PDB entry 8SYN | electron microscopy, 2.94 A resolution | chains A and B of the 3 polymer chains in the assembly

== Chain A ==
Molecule: VPS35 endosomal protein-sorting factor-like
Source organism: Homo sapiens
UniProtKB: Q7Z3J2 (VP35L_HUMAN); numbering as in UniProt (aligned over 1-963)
Amino-acid sequence (963 residues; numbered 1 to 963; the number before each row is that of its first residue):
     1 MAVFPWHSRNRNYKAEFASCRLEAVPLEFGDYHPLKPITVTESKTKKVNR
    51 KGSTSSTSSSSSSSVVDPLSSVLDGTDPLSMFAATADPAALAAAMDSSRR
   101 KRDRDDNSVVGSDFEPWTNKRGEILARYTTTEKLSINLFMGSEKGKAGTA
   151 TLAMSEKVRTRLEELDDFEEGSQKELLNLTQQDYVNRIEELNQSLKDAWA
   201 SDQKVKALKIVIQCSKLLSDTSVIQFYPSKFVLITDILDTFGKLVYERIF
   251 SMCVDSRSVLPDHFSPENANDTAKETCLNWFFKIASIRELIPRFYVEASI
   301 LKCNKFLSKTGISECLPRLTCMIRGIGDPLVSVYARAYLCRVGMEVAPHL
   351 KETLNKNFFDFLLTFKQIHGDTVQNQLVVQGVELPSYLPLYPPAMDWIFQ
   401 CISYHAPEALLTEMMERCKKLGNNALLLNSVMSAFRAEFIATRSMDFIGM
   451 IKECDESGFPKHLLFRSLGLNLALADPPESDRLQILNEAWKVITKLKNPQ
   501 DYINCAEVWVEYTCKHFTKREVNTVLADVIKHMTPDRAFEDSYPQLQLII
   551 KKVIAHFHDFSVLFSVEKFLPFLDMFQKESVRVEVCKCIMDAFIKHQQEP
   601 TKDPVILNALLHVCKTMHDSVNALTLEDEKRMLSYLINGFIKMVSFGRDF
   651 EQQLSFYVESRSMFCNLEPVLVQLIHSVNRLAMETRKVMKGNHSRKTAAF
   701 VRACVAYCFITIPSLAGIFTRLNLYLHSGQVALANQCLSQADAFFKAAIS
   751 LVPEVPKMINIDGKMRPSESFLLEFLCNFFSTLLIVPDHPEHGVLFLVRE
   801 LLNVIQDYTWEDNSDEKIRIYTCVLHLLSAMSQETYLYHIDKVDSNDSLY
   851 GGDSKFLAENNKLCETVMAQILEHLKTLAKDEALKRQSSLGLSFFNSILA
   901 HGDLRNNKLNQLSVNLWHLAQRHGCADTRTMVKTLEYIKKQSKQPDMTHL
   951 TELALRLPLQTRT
Disordered / not traced: 1-2, 38-109, 140-174, 255-267, 925-963
Swiss-Prot annotation at these positions:
  - modified residue: Ser-265 (Phosphoserine)
  - natural variant: Ala-830 (A830T: In RTSC3)
What the authors report for this chain:
  - mutagenesis - W6D, S829E, G902E: abolished binding to Vacuolar protein sorting-associated protein 29 (chain B)
  - mutagenesis - W6D, S829E, G902E: unchanged binding to Vacuolar protein sorting-associated protein 26C
  - disease-associated variants - G902E: abolished binding to Vacuolar protein sorting-associated protein 29 (chain B)
  - mutagenesis - W6D, S829E, G902E: abolished binding to CCC components
  - mutagenesis - G325E: abolished binding to Vacuolar protein sorting-associated protein 26C
  - mutagenesis - G325E, A703W: unchanged binding to Vacuolar protein sorting-associated protein 29 (chain B)
  - mutagenesis - G325E: unchanged binding to CCC components
  - disease-associated variants - G325E: abolished binding to Vacuolar protein sorting-associated protein 26C
  - mutagenesis - A703W: abolished binding to CCC complex and DENND10
  - mutagenesis - S739W: decreased binding to CCC complex and DENND10
  - disease-associated variants - G902E: unchanged binding to Vacuolar protein sorting-associated protein 26C
  - disease-associated variants - G902E: abolished binding to CCC components
  - disease-associated variants - G325E: unchanged binding to Vacuolar protein sorting-associated protein 29 (chain B)
  - disease-associated variants - G325E: unchanged binding to CCC components
  - mutagenesis - W6D, S829E: decreased localization
  - disease-associated variants - G902E: decreased localization
  - disease-associated variants - G325E: unchanged localization

== Chain B ==
Molecule: Vacuolar protein sorting-associated protein 29
Source organism: Homo sapiens
UniProtKB: Q9UBQ0 (VPS29_HUMAN), isoform Q9UBQ0-2; residues 1-186 here = UniProt positions 1-186
Amino-acid sequence (205 residues; each row starts with the number of its first residue):
     1 MAGHRLVLVLGDLHIPHRCNSLPAKFKKLLVPGKIQHILCTGNLCTKESY
    51 DYLKTLAGDVHIVRGDFDENLNYPEQKVVTVGQFKIGLIHGHQVIPWGDM
   101 ASLALLQRQFDVDILISGHTHKFEAFEHENKFYINPGSATGAYNALETNI
   151 IPSFVLMDIQASTVVTYVYQLIGDDVKVERIEYKKPENLYFQGGGSGGSH
   201 HHHHH
Disordered / not traced: 1-2, 187-205
Sequence notes: expression tag (187-205)
What the authors report for this chain:
  - mutagenesis - I95S: unchanged binding to VPS35 endosomal protein-sorting factor-like (chain A)
  - mutagenesis - Y169A: increased binding to VPS35 and VPS26A/B
  - mutagenesis - I95S: decreased binding to VPS35

== Interface between chain A and chain B ==
Residue-residue contacts (94; chain A residue first):
  Arg-11(A) / Asp-99(B)  salt bridge
  Arg-11(A) / Met-100(B)  hydrogen bond
  Arg-11(A) / Ala-101(B)
  Tyr-13(A) / Met-100(B)  hydrophobic
  Glu-16(A) / Met-100(B)
  Phe-17(A) / Glu-124(B)
  Cys-20(A) / Phe-126(B)
  Cys-20(A) / Glu-127(B)  hydrogen bond (backbone-backbone)
  Cys-20(A) / His-128(B)
  Arg-21(A) / Phe-126(B)
  Leu-22(A) / Ala-125(B)
  Leu-22(A) / Phe-126(B)
  Leu-22(A) / Glu-127(B)
  Leu-22(A) / Phe-132(B)  hydrophobic
  Leu-22(A) / Ile-181(B)  hydrophobic
  Ala-24(A) / Glu-179(B)
  Ala-24(A) / Arg-180(B)
  Ala-24(A) / Ile-181(B)  hydrophobic
  Val-25(A) / Glu-179(B)  hydrogen bond (backbone-side chain)
  Val-25(A) / Arg-180(B)  hydrogen bond (backbone-backbone)
  Pro-26(A) / Glu-179(B)
  Leu-27(A) / Val-178(B)
  Leu-27(A) / Glu-179(B)
  Leu-27(A) / Arg-180(B)
  Tyr-32(A) / Tyr-167(B)
  His-33(A) / Tyr-169(B)
  His-33(A) / Val-178(B)
  Pro-34(A) / Lys-34(B)  hydrogen bond (backbone-side chain)
  Pro-34(A) / Leu-156(B)  hydrophobic
  Pro-34(A) / Tyr-167(B)
  Pro-34(A) / Tyr-169(B)
  Leu-35(A) / Leu-29(B)
  Leu-35(A) / Leu-30(B)  hydrophobic
  Leu-35(A) / Lys-34(B)
  Leu-35(A) / Phe-154(B)  hydrophobic
  Leu-35(A) / Leu-156(B)  hydrophobic
  Leu-35(A) / Tyr-169(B)  hydrogen bond (backbone-side chain)
  Arg-631(A) / Glu-69(B)  salt bridge
  Tyr-635(A) / Glu-48(B)
  Lys-642(A) / Pro-16(B)
  Lys-642(A) / Asn-20(B)
  Gln-673(A) / Pro-16(B)
  Gln-673(A) / His-17(B)
  His-676(A) / His-17(B)
  His-676(A) / Phe-67(B)
  His-676(A) / Tyr-143(B)
  Asn-679(A) / Tyr-143(B)
  Arg-680(A) / Pro-16(B)
  Arg-680(A) / Arg-18(B)
  Arg-680(A) / Asn-20(B)
  Arg-680(A) / Tyr-143(B)
  Met-683(A) / Tyr-143(B)  hydrophobic
  Arg-686(A) / Thr-148(B)  hydrogen bond (side chain-backbone)
  Asn-723(A) / Asp-66(B)
  His-727(A) / Arg-18(B)
  His-727(A) / Phe-67(B)
  His-727(A) / Tyr-143(B)  hydrogen bond
  Gln-730(A) / Ala-145(B)
  Ile-761(A) / Leu-71(B)  hydrophobic
  Asp-762(A) / Asn-70(B)
  Asp-762(A) / Asn-72(B)
  Arg-766(A) / Leu-71(B)
  Arg-766(A) / Asn-72(B)
  Phe-771(A) / Arg-64(B)
  Glu-774(A) / Arg-64(B)  salt bridge
  Cys-777(A) / Gln-93(B)
  Cys-777(A) / Ile-95(B)
  Asn-778(A) / His-92(B)
  Asn-778(A) / Trp-97(B)
  Ser-781(A) / Val-94(B)
  Ser-781(A) / Trp-97(B)  hydrogen bond
  Thr-782(A) / Trp-97(B)
  Leu-784(A) / Pro-96(B)  hydrophobic
  Cys-823(A) / Ile-95(B)  hydrophobic
  His-826(A) / Ile-95(B)
  Leu-827(A) / Ile-95(B)  hydrophobic
  Ala-830(A) / Pro-96(B)
  Leu-837(A) / Trp-97(B)
  Leu-837(A) / Gly-98(B)
  Leu-837(A) / Asp-99(B)
  Tyr-838(A) / Pro-96(B)
  Tyr-838(A) / Trp-97(B)  hydrogen bond (side chain-backbone)
  Tyr-838(A) / Leu-146(B)  hydrophobic
  His-839(A) / Leu-146(B)
  Ile-840(A) / Ala-145(B)
  Asp-841(A) / Thr-148(B)
  Asn-896(A) / Leu-105(B)
  Asn-896(A) / Arg-108(B)  hydrogen bond
  Ser-897(A) / Leu-105(B)
  Leu-899(A) / Arg-108(B)
  Ala-900(A) / Ala-101(B)
  Ala-900(A) / Leu-105(B)  hydrophobic
  His-901(A) / Asp-99(B)  salt bridge
  His-901(A) / Ala-101(B)
Other interface residues (no listed pair), chain A (54 interface residues in all): Glu-23, Leu-724, Phe-780
Other interface residues (no listed pair), chain B (51 interface residues in all): Leu-6, Ile-35, Lys-122, Asn-144, Glu-147, Glu-182
From the paper, about this interface:
  - hot spots on chain B (mutagenesis) - Y169A: decreased binding to VPS35 endosomal protein-sorting factor-like (chain A)

== Summary ==
54 residues of chain A and 51 residues of chain B are in contact; the contacts include 11 hydrogen bonds and 4
salt bridges. Polar contacts include Arg-11(A)/Asp-99(B), Arg-631(A)/Glu-69(B) and Glu-774(A)/Arg-64(B). From
the paper: W6D, S829E and G902E of chain A abolish binding to Vacuolar protein sorting-associated protein 29
(chain B); W6D, S829E and G902E of chain A abolish binding to CCC components; 8 substitutions were tested in
all.
Chain A is VPS35 endosomal protein-sorting factor-like and chain B is Vacuolar protein sorting-associated
protein 29, both from Homo sapiens; the structure, Human VPS35L/VPS29/VPS26C Complex, was determined by
electron microscopy, deposited together with 8SYM and 8SYO.
